3BVD - chains A and C of the 3 polymer chains in the assembly; structure by X-ray diffraction, 3.37 A resolution.

Chain A:
Molecule: Cytochrome c oxidase subunit 1
Source organism: Thermus thermophilus
Notes: EC 1.9.3.1
UniProtKB: Q5SJ79 (COX1_THET8); residues 2-562 here = UniProt positions 2-562
Amino-acid sequence (568 residues; each row starts with the number of its first residue; numbers below 1 keep their minus sign (Met-5 is residue -5)):
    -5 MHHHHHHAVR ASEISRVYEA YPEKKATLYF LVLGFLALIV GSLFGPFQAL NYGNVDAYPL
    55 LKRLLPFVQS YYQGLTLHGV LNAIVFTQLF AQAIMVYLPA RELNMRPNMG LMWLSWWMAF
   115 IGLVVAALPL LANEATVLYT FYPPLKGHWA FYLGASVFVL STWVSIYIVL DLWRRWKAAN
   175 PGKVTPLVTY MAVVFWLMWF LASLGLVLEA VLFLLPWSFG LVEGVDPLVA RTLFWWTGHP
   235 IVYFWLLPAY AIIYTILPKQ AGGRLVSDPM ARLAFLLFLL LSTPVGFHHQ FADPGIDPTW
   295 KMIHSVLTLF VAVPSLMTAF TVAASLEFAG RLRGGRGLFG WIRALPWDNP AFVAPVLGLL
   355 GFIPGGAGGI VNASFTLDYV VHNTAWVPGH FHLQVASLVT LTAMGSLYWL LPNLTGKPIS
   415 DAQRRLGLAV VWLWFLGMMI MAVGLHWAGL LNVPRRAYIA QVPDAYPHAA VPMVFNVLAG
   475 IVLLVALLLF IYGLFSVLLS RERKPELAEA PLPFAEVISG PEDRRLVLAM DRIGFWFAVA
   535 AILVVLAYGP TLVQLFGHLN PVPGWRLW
Disordered / not traced: -5 to 12
Sequence notes: expression tag (-5 to 1); engineered mutation Arg258 (Lys in Q5SJ79)
UniProt features mapped onto this chain:
  - binding site (Fe(II)-heme a): His72, His386
  - binding site (Cu cation): His233, Tyr237, His282, His283
  - binding site (heme a3): His384
  - cross-link: His233 to Tyr237 (1'-histidyl-3'-tyrosine (His-Tyr))
Bound ions: heme Fe: His72, His386; Cu ion: His282, His283
Residues lining bound ligands:
  - heme-as (HAS): Tyr133, Tyr136, Trp229, His233, Val236, Tyr237, Trp239, Leu240, Tyr244, His282, His283, Thr302, Ala306, Ser309, Leu310, Thr312, Ala313, Val316, Ala317, Leu320, Trp335, Ile336, Val350, Leu353, Leu354, Phe356, Ile357, Gly360, Gly363, Ile364, Asn366, Ala367, Asp372, His376, Asn377, Val381, His384, Phe385, Gln388, Val389, Val393, Arg449, Arg450
  - heme (HEM): Leu32, Ser36, Gly39, Pro40, Gln42, Ala43, Tyr46, Tyr65, Leu69, His72, Gly73, Asn76, Ala77, Leu132, Tyr133, Pro382, Phe385, His386, Val389, Ala390, Thr394, Trp428, Met432, Met435, Leu439, Arg449, Arg450, Ala451, Leu477
  - xenon (XE), molecule 1: Val74, Val79, Leu117, Ala120, Ala149, Phe152
  - xenon (XE), molecule 2: Val74, Phe135, Phe145, Ala149
  - xenon (XE), molecule 3: Ile78, Phe135, Leu200, Phe228, Ile235
  - xenon (XE), molecule 4: Tyr133, Trp229, Gly232, Ile235, Trp239
  - xenon (XE), molecule 5: Phe135, Tyr146, Ala149, Ser150, Ala204, Leu208
  - xenon (XE), molecule 6: Ser150, Val153, Leu200, Val201
  - xenon (XE), molecule 7: Leu200, Phe228, Thr231, Gly232

Chain C:
Molecule: Cytochrome c oxidase polypeptide 2A
Source organism: Thermus thermophilus
Notes: EC 1.9.3.1
UniProtKB: P82543 (COXA_THET8); residues 1-34 here = UniProt positions 1-34
Amino-acid sequence (34 residues; each row starts with the number of its first residue):
     1 MEEKPKGALA VILVLTLTIL VFWLGVYAVF FARG
Disordered / not traced: 1
UniProt features mapped onto this chain:
  - modified residue: Met1 (N-formylmethionine)

How chain A and chain C interact:
Pairs across the interface (33; chain A residue first):
  Leu310(A) with Leu15(C), hydrophobic
  Ala313(A) with Leu15(C), hydrophobic
  Ala317(A) with Ala8(C); Val11(C), hydrophobic
  Ala318(A) with Ala8(C)
  Glu321(A) with Pro5(C); Lys6(C), hydrogen bond (side chain-backbone); Gly7(C), hydrogen bond (side chain-backbone); Ala8(C), hydrogen bond (side chain-backbone)
  Arg325(A) with Glu2(C)
  Leu332(A) with Lys6(C)
  Trp335(A) with Gly7(C)
  Ile357(A) with Leu15(C), hydrophobic; Thr18(C)
  Pro358(A) with Phe22(C)
  Gly360(A) with Ile19(C)
  Ala361(A) with Thr18(C); Ile19(C), hydrophobic; Phe22(C), hydrophobic
  Gly362(A) with Phe22(C)
  Ile364(A) with Trp23(C)
  Val365(A) with Phe22(C); Trp23(C), hydrophobic; Val26(C), hydrophobic
  Ser368(A) with Trp23(C), hydrogen bond
  Thr370(A) with Phe30(C)
  Leu371(A) with Tyr27(C), hydrophobic
  Val374(A) with Val29(C), hydrophobic; Phe30(C), hydrophobic; Arg33(C), hydrogen bond (backbone-side chain)
  Trp380(A) with Phe22(C), hydrophobic
  Leu444(A) with Arg33(C), hydrogen bond (backbone-side chain)
  Asn446(A) with Arg33(C)
Interface residues without a listed pair, chain A (24 interface residues in all): Phe314, His440
Interface residues without a listed pair, chain C (17 interface residues in all): Ile12

Overview:
24 residues of chain A and 17 residues of chain C are in contact; the contacts include 6 hydrogen bonds. Polar
pairs include Glu321(A)-Lys6(C), Glu321(A)-Gly7(C) and Glu321(A)-Ala8(C). Chain A binds heme, heme-as and 7
copies of xenon.
Chain A is Cytochrome c oxidase subunit 1 and chain C is Cytochrome c oxidase polypeptide 2A, both from
Thermus thermophilus; the structure, Structure of Surface-engineered Cytochrome ba3 Oxidase from Thermus
thermophilus under Xenon Pressure, 100psi 5min, was determined by X-ray diffraction.
